3V5J - chain A; structure by X-ray diffraction, 2.59 A resolution.

[Chain A]
Name: Tyrosine-protein kinase ITK/TSK
From: Homo sapiens
Notes: EC 2.7.10.2
Reference sequence: Q08881 (ITK_HUMAN); residues 357-620 here = UniProt positions 357-620
Chain sequence (266 residues; numbered 355 to 620; the number before each row is that of its first residue):
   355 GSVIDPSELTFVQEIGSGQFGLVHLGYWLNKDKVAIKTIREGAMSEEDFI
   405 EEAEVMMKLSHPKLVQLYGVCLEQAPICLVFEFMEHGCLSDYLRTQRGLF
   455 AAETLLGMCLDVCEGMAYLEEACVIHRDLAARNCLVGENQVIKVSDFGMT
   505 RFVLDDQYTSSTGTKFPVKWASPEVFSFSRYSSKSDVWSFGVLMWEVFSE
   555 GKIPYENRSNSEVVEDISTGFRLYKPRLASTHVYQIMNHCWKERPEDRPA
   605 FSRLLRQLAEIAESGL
Not modelled in the structure: 374, 397-398, 503-520, 561, 575, 619-620
Differences from the reference sequence: expression tag (355-356)
Small-molecule neighbours: 0F2 (3-[4-(2-morpholin-4-ylethoxy)-2-(1H-thieno[3,2-c]pyrazol-3-yl)-1H-indol-6-yl]pentan-3-ol): I369, G370, V377, A389, V419, F435, E436, F437, M438, E439, H440, G441, L489, S499
Swiss-Prot annotation at these positions:
  - active site: D482 (Proton acceptor)
  - binding site (ATP): I369 to V377, K391
  - modified residue: Y512 (Phosphotyrosine), S565 (Phosphoserine)
  - natural variant: R451 (R451Q: In a gastric adenocarcinoma sample)

[In short]
Ligands of chain A: compound 0F2. Curated annotation (UniProt) lists active-site residue D482 and 10
ATP-binding residues.
Chain A is Tyrosine-protein kinase ITK/TSK (Homo sapiens); the structure, Crystal Structure of Interleukin-2
Inducible T-cell Kinase Itk Catalytic Domain with Thienopyrazolylindole Inhibitor 090, was determined by X-ray
diffraction, deposited together with 3V5L, 3V8T, 3V8W, 3VF8 and 3VF9.
